Entry 4B5M (X-ray diffraction, 2.76 A resolution); this record covers chains A and L of the 4 polymer chains in the assembly.

# Chain A
Name: Putative exodeoxyribonuclease
Source organism: Neisseria meningitidis
UniProt: C9X331 (C9X331_NEIM8); residues 1-259 here = UniProt positions 1-259
Sequence (259 residues; row label = number of the first residue in the row):
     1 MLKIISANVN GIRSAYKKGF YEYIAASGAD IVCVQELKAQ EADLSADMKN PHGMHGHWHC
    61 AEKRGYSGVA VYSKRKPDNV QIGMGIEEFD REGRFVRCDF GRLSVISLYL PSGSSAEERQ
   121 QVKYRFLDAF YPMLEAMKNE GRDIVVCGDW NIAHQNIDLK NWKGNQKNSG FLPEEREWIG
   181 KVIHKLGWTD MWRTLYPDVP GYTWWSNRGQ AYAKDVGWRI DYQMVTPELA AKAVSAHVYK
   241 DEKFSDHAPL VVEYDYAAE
Unresolved in the structure: 258-259
Differences from the reference sequence: conflict Gly-101 (Asp in C9X331)

# Chain L
Molecule: 6-nt DNA strand
Sequence (6 nucleotides; each row starts with the number of its first residue):
    36 XCATCG
Modified / non-standard residues: 3DR (1',2'-dideoxyribofuranose-5'-phosphate) at position 36

# How chain A and chain L interact
Residue-residue contacts (23; chain A residue first):
  Glu-36(A) with 3DR_36(L), phosphate contact
  Tyr-109(A) with 3DR_36(L), hydrogen bond to the phosphate
  Ser-112(A) with 3DR_36(L), hydrogen bond to the sugar
  Ser-114(A) with 3DR_36(L), sugar contact; DC37(L), hydrogen bond to the phosphate
  Asp-149(A) with 3DR_36(L), phosphate contact
  Asn-151(A) with 3DR_36(L), hydrogen bond to the sugar
  Asn-161(A) with DA38(L), phosphate contact
  Asn-165(A) with DC37(L), sugar contact; DA38(L), phosphate contact
  Asn-168(A) with DC37(L), base contact
  Ser-169(A) with 3DR_36(L), sugar contact
  Trp-204(A) with 3DR_36(L), sugar contact; DC37(L), phosphate contact
  Arg-208(A) with DC37(L), hydrogen bond to the sugar; DA38(L), sugar contact
  Gly-209(A) with DT39(L), phosphate contact
  Gln-210(A) with DT39(L), hydrogen bond to the phosphate
  Ala-211(A) with DA38(L), sugar contact
  Lys-214(A) with DT39(L), salt bridge to the phosphate
  Val-216(A) with DA38(L), phosphate contact
  Trp-218(A) with DA38(L), hydrogen bond to the phosphate
  His-247(A) with 3DR_36(L), salt bridge to the phosphate
Interface residues without a listed pair, chain A (23 interface residues in all): Gly-170, Ser-206, Ile-220, Asp-246

# Overview
The interface between chain A and chain L involves 23 residues on one side and 4 on the other, with 7 hydrogen
bonds and 2 salt bridges. Polar pairs include Ser-112(A)/3DR_36(L), Asn-151(A)/3DR_36(L) and
Arg-208(A)/DC37(L).
Chain A is Putative exodeoxyribonuclease (Neisseria meningitidis) and chain L is a 6-nt DNA strand; the
structure, Neisseria AP endonuclease bound to the substrate with a cytosine orphan base, was determined by
X-ray diffraction together with 4B5F, 4B5G, 4B5H, 4B5I and 4B5J from the same study.
